PDB entry 9Q94 | electron microscopy, 5.80 A resolution (low resolution: residue-level contacts below are approximate; hydrogen-bond / salt-bridge calls are withheld) | chains A and B of the 14 polymer chains in the assembly

[Chain A (and B)]
Protein: DNA-directed RNA polymerase subunit alpha
Organism: Escherichia coli K-12
Notes: EC 2.7.7.6; chain B of this document is another copy of the same molecule, construct and numbering; everything in this record applies to it too
UniProtKB: P0A7Z4 (RPOA_ECOLI); residue numbers follow UniProt; this construct covers 1-329
Chain sequence (329 residues; each row starts with the number of its first residue):
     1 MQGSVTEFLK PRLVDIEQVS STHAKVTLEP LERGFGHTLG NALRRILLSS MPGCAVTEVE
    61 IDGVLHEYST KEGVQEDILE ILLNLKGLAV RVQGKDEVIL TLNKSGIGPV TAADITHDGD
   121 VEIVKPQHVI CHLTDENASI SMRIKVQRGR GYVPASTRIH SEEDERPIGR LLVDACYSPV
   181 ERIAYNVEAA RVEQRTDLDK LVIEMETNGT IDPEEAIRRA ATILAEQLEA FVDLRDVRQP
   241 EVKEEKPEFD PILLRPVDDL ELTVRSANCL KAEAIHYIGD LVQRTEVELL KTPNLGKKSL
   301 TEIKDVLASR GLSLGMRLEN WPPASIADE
Disordered / not traced: 1-4, 234-329 (chain B: 1-3, 160-171, 239-329)
Curated features (UniProtKB/Swiss-Prot):
  - region: Glu-162 to Glu-165 (Required for interaction with Crp at class II promoters)
  - modified residue: Arg-265 (ADP-ribosylarginine), Lys-297 (N6-acetyllysine), Lys-298 (N6-acetyllysine)

[Interface between chain A and chain B]
Pairs across the interface - 4 pairs, chain A then chain B:
  Ala-221(A) / Phe-231(B)
  Phe-231(A) / Arg-218(B)
  Phe-231(A) / Ala-221(B)
  Val-232(A) / Arg-218(B)
Other interface residues (no listed pair), chain A (11 interface residues in all): Lys-10, Pro-11, Gly-34, Thr-38, Arg-150, Arg-218, Leu-228, Ala-230
Other interface residues (no listed pair), chain B (11 interface residues in all): Val-5, Pro-11, Arg-45, Ser-49, Glu-226, Gln-227, Ala-230, Val-232

[In short]
Chain A and chain B each contribute 11 residues to their interface.
Chain A and chain B are both DNA-directed RNA polymerase subunit alpha (Escherichia coli K-12); the structure,
CryoEM structure of bacterial transcription intermediate complex mediated by activator PspF containing nifH
promoter DNA containing ..., was determined by electron microscopy (same publication as 9Q91, 9Q92, 9Q93,
9Q95, 9Q96, 9Q97 and 9Q98).
